4BIO - chain A; structure by X-ray diffraction, 2.45 A resolution.

Chain A:
Protein: Hypoxia-inducible factor 1-alpha inhibitor
Organism: Homo sapiens
Notes: EC 1.14.11.30, 1.14.11.16
UniProt: Q9NWT6 (HIF1N_HUMAN); numbering as in UniProt (aligned over 1-349)
Chain sequence (352 residues; numbered -2 to 349; the number before each row is that of its first residue; numbers below 1 keep their minus sign (Gly-2 is residue -2)):
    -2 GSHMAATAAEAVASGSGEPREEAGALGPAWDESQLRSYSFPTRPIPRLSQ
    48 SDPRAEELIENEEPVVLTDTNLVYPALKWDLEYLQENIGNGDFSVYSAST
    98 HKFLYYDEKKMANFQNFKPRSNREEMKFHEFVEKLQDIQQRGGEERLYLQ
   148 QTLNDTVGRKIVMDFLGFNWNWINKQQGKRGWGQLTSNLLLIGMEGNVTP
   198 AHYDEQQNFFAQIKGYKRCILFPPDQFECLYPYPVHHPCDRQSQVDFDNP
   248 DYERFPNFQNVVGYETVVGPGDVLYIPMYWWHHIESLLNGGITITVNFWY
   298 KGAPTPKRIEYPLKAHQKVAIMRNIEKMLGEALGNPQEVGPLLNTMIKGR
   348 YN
Not modelled in the structure: -2 to 10
Sequence notes: expression tag (-2 to 0)
Curated features (UniProtKB/Swiss-Prot):
  - binding site (2-oxoglutarate): Tyr145, Thr196, Asn205, Lys214, Asn294
  - binding site (substrate): Asp152, Gln181 to Thr183, Asp201 to Gln203, Arg238, Gln239, Ala300, Asn321
  - binding site (Fe cation): His199, Asp201, His279
  - site: Leu340 (Important for dimer formation)
  - modified residue: Ala2 (N-acetylalanine)
Bound ions: Fe ion: His199, Asp201 (together with 8-hydroxyquinoline-5-carboxylic acid)
Ligand contacts: 8-hydroxyquinoline-5-carboxylic acid (8XQ): Tyr102, Tyr145, Gln147, Leu188, Thr196, His199, Asp201, Asn205, Phe207, Lys214, His279, Ile281, Asn294, Trp296
What the authors report for this chain:
  - Fe ion coordination: Asp201
  - binding site for 8-hydroxyquinoline-5-carboxylic acid: Tyr145, Lys214

In short:
Ligands of chain A: 8-hydroxyquinoline-5-carboxylic acid. The Fe ion site is built by His199 and Asp201.
UniProt lists 5 residues binding 2-oxoglutarate, 11 substrate-binding residues and 3 Fe cation-binding
residues. The paper reports a binding site for 8-hydroxyquinoline-5-carboxylic acid at Tyr145 and Lys214; Fe
ion coordination by Asp201.
Chain A is Hypoxia-inducible factor 1-alpha inhibitor (Homo sapiens); the structure, Factor inhibiting hif-1
alpha in complex with 8-hydroxyquinoline-5- carboxylic acid, was determined by X-ray diffraction (same
publication as 4BIS and 4JHT).
